Entry 5GXG (X-ray diffraction, 1.70 A resolution); this record covers chains A and B.

# Chain A
Protein: Camphor 5-monooxygenase
Source organism: Pseudomonas putida
Notes: EC 1.14.15.1
UniProtKB: P00183 (CPXA_PSEPU); residues 1-414 here correspond to UniProt positions 2-415 (UniProt number = residue number + 1)
Chain sequence (416 residues; numbered -1 to 414; the number before each row is that of its first residue; numbers below 1 keep their minus sign (Met-1 is residue -1)):
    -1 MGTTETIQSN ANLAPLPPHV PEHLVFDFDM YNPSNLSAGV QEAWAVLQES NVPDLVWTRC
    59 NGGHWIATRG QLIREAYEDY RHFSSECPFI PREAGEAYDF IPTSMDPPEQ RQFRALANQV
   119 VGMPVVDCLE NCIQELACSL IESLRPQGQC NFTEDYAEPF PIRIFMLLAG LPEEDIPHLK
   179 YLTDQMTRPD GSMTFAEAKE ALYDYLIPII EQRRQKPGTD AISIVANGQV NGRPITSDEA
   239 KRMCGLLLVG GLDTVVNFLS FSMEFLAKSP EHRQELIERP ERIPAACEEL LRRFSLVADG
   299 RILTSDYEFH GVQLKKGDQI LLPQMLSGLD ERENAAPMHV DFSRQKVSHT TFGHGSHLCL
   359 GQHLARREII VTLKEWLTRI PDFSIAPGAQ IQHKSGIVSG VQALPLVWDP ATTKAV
Not modelled in the structure: -1 to 9, 92-95
Sequence notes: expression tag (-1 to 0); engineered mutation Cys126 (Lys127 in P00183), Cys130 (Arg131 in P00183), Ala334 (Cys335 in P00183)
Metal / ion sites: heme Fe near Cys357 (its only coordinating residue here)
Small-molecule neighbours: heme (HEM): Tyr75, Pro100, Thr101, Gln108, Arg112, Val119, Leu244, Leu245, Gly248, Gly249, Thr252, Val253, Phe256, Leu289, Leu294, Val295, Asp297, Arg299, Gln322, Thr349, Phe350, Gly351, Ser354, His355, Cys357, Leu358, Gly359, Leu362, Ala363, Glu366
UniProt features mapped onto this chain:
  - binding site (heme): Cys357

# Chain B
Protein: Putidaredoxin
Source organism: Pseudomonas putida
UniProtKB: P00259 (PUTX_PSEPU); residues 1-106 here correspond to UniProt positions 2-107 (UniProt number = residue number + 1)
Chain sequence (108 residues; row label = number of the first residue in the row; numbers below 1 keep their minus sign (Met-1 is residue -1)):
    -1 MGSKVVYVSH DGTRRELDVA DGVSLMQAAV SNGIYDIVGD CGGSASCATC HVYVNEAFTD
    59 KVPAANEREI GMLECVTAEL KPNSRLCCQI IMTPELDGIV VDVPDRQW
Not modelled in the structure: -1 to 0
Sequence notes: expression tag (-1 to 0)
Metal / ion sites: 2Fe-2S cluster Fe: Cys39, Cys45, Cys48, Cys86
Small-molecule neighbours: 2Fe-2S cluster (FES): Met24, Gly37, Asp38, Cys39, Gly40, Gly41, Ala43, Ser44, Cys45, Ala46, Cys48, Leu84, Cys86
UniProt features mapped onto this chain:
  - binding site ([2Fe-2S] cluster): Cys39, Cys45, Cys48, Cys86

# How chain A and chain B interact
Residue-residue contacts - 21 pairs, chain A then chain B:
  Glu76(A) - Arg66(B)  salt bridge
  Arg109(A) - Ser44(B)  hydrogen bond (side chain-backbone)
  Arg109(A) - Cys45(B)
  Arg109(A) - Met70(B)
  Arg109(A) - Trp106(B)
  Arg112(A) - Asp38(B)  salt bridge
  Arg112(A) - Trp106(B)
  Ala113(A) - Trp106(B)  hydrophobic
  Asn116(A) - Val36(B)
  Asn116(A) - Trp106(B)
  Met121(A) - Val28(B)
  Pro122(A) - Tyr33(B)  hydrophobic
  Asp125(A) - Tyr33(B)  hydrogen bond
  His352(A) - Ser42(B)
  Gly353(A) - Cys39(B)
  Gly353(A) - Ser42(B)
  Gly353(A) - Ser44(B)
  Ser354(A) - Ser44(B)
  Leu356(A) - Cys39(B)
  Leu358(A) - Asp38(B)
  His361(A) - Val28(B)
Other interface residues (no listed pair), chain A (16 interface residues in all): Gln117, Gln360
Other interface residues (no listed pair), chain B (13 interface residues in all): Gly40, Cys73

# In short
16 residues of chain A face 13 of chain B across their interface, with 2 hydrogen bonds and 2 salt bridges.
Polar contacts include Glu76(A)-Arg66(B), Arg112(A)-Asp38(B) and Arg109(A)-Ser44(B). Bound to chain A: heme.
Chain B binds 2Fe-2S cluster.
Here chain A is Camphor 5-monooxygenase and chain B is Putidaredoxin, both from Pseudomonas putida. Entry 5GXG
(High-resolution crystal structure of the electron transfer complex of cytochrome p450cam with putidaredoxin)
was determined by X-ray diffraction.
